4BH3 - chains A and B; structure by X-ray diffraction, 2.00 A resolution.

Chain A:
Name: Hemagglutinin
From: Influenza virus
Notes: fragment: ha1 of trypsin released ectodomain, residues 17-342
Reference sequence: Q5EP31 (Q5EP31_9INFA); residues 1-326 here correspond to UniProt positions 17-342 (UniProt number = residue number + 16)
Chain sequence (328 residues; row label = number of the first residue in the row; numbers below 1 keep their minus sign (Asp-1 is residue -1)):
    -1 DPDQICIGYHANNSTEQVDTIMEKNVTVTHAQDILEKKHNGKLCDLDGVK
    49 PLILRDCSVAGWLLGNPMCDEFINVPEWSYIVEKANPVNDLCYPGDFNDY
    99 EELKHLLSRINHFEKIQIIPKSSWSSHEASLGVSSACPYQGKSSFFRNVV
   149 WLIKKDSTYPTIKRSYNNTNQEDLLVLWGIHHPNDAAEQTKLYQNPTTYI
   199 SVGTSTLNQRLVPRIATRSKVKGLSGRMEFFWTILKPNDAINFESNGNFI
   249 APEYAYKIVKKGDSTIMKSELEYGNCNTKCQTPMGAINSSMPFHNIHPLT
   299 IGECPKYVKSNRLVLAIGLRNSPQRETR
Not modelled in the structure: 323-326
Differences from the reference sequence: expression tag (-1 to 0); conflict Asp154 (Asn170 in Q5EP31), Lys220 (Asn236 in Q5EP31), Leu222 (Gln238 in Q5EP31), Ile315 (Thr331 in Q5EP31), Thr325 (Arg341 in Q5EP31)
Disulfides: Cys42-Cys274, Cys55-Cys67, Cys90-Cys135, Cys278-Cys302
Glycans and other covalent adducts: N-acetylglucosamine (NAG) linked to Asn11, Asn23, Asn165

Chain B:
Name: Hemagglutinin
From: Influenza virus
Notes: fragment: ha2 of trypsin released ectodomain, residues 347-513
Reference sequence: Q5EP31 (Q5EP31_9INFA); residues 1-167 here correspond to UniProt positions 347-513 (UniProt number = residue number + 346)
Chain sequence (167 residues; each row starts with the number of its first residue):
     1 GLFGAIAGFIEGGWQGMVDGWYGYHHSNEQGSGYAADKESTQKAIDGVTN
    51 KVNSIIDKMNTQFEAVGREFNNLERRIENLNKKMEDGFLDVWTYNAELLV
   101 LMENERTLDFHDSNVKNLYDKVRLQLRDNAKELGNGCFEFYHKCDNECME
   151 SVRNGTYDYPQYSEEAR
Disulfides: Cys144-Cys148

Interface between chain A and chain B:
Contacting residue pairs (124):
  Pro0(A) with Glu139(B); Phe140(B)
  Asp1(A) with Ser27(B); Asn28(B); Glu29(B); Glu139(B); Phe140(B), hydrogen bond (backbone-backbone); Lys143(B); Cys144(B), hydrogen bond (side chain-backbone)
  Gln2(A) with His26(B); Ser27(B), hydrogen bond (backbone-backbone); Leu133(B); Cys137(B); Phe138(B); Glu139(B); Met149(B)
  Ile3(A) with His25(B); Cys137(B); Phe138(B), hydrogen bond (backbone-backbone); Phe140(B), hydrophobic; Met149(B), hydrophobic
  Cys4(A) with Trp14(B); Gly23(B); Tyr24(B); His25(B), hydrogen bond (backbone-backbone); Gly136(B); Cys137(B), disulfide
  Ile5(A) with Ile10(B); Trp14(B); Gly23(B); Tyr24(B), hydrophobic; Tyr119(B), hydrophobic; Val122(B), hydrophobic; Gly136(B), hydrogen bond (backbone-backbone)
  Gly6(A) with Trp14(B); Met17(B); Tyr22(B); Gly23(B), hydrogen bond (backbone-backbone)
  Tyr7(A) with Ile6(B); Ala7(B), hydrogen bond (side chain-backbone); Ile10(B); Gly12(B); Gly13(B), hydrogen bond (side chain-backbone); Trp14(B), hydrogen bond (backbone-backbone); Met17(B); Trp21(B)
  His8(A) with Trp14(B); Met17(B), hydrogen bond (side chain-backbone); Gly20(B); Trp21(B), hydrogen bond (backbone-backbone)
  Ala9(A) with Gly13(B); Trp14(B), hydrogen bond (backbone-backbone); Gln15(B)
  Asn10(A) with Gln15(B), hydrogen bond (backbone-side chain)
  Val16(A) with Asn104(B)
  Asp17(A) with Leu101(B); Asn104(B), hydrogen bond (backbone-side chain)
  Thr18(A) with Leu101(B); Asn104(B); Glu105(B), hydrogen bond; Leu108(B)
  Ile19(A) with Leu101(B), hydrogen bond (backbone-backbone); Glu105(B), hydrogen bond (backbone-side chain)
  Met20(A) with Glu105(B), hydrogen bond (backbone-side chain)
  Val24(A) with Leu108(B), hydrophobic
  Gln30(A) with Val52(B)
  Leu44(A) with Phe63(B), hydrophobic
  Glu99(A) with Glu69(B); Asn71(B), hydrogen bond
  His103(A) with Glu69(B), salt bridge
  Arg107(A) with Phe63(B)
  Asp261(A) with Phe63(B)
  Ser262(A) with Ala65(B)
  Thr263(A) with Ala65(B); Val66(B); Gly67(B); Glu69(B), hydrogen bond
  Ser288(A) with Ile56(B)
  Met289(A) with Ile56(B), hydrophobic
  Pro290(A) with Met59(B)
  Phe291(A) with Met59(B), hydrophobic; Trp92(B), hydrophobic; Ala96(B), hydrophobic
  Pro296(A) with Val66(B)
  Leu297(A) with Val66(B); Arg68(B)
  Thr298(A) with Glu64(B); Ala65(B); Val66(B), hydrogen bond (backbone-backbone)
  Ile299(A) with Glu64(B)
  Gly300(A) with Gln62(B); Phe63(B); Glu64(B), hydrogen bond (backbone-backbone)
  Glu301(A) with Thr61(B); Gln62(B); Phe63(B)
  Cys302(A) with Thr61(B)
  Lys304(A) with Met59(B); Asn60(B), hydrogen bond (side chain-backbone); Trp92(B)
  Tyr305(A) with Leu89(B), hydrophobic
  Val306(A) with Trp92(B); Thr93(B)
  Lys307(A) with Thr93(B), hydrogen bond (backbone-side chain)
  Ser308(A) with Thr93(B); Glu97(B), hydrogen bond
  Leu311(A) with Ala96(B), hydrophobic; Glu97(B); Val100(B), hydrophobic
  Val312(A) with Val100(B); Asn104(B), hydrogen bond (backbone-side chain)
  Leu313(A) with Asn104(B)
  Ala314(A) with Asn104(B), hydrogen bond (backbone-side chain); Thr107(B)
  Ile315(A) with Trp21(B); Val48(B); Val52(B), hydrophobic; Thr107(B); His111(B), hydrogen bond (backbone-side chain)
  Gly316(A) with Leu108(B); His111(B), hydrogen bond (backbone-side chain)
  Leu317(A) with Trp21(B); His111(B)
  Arg318(A) with Leu108(B)
Other interface residues (no listed pair), chain A (58 interface residues in all): Asn11, Val26, Thr27, Ile32, Lys102, Ser106, Ile264, Arg310, Asn319
Other interface residues (no listed pair), chain B (68 interface residues in all): Glu11, Val18, Ile55, Glu85, Leu98, Glu103, Val115, Leu118, Leu126, His142, Val152, Arg153
Disulfides between the chains: Cys4(A)-Cys137(B)

Overview:
Chain A and chain B form an interface of 58 and 68 residues respectively, with 1 disulfide bond, 30 hydrogen
bonds and 1 salt bridge. Polar contacts include His103(A)-Glu69(B), Asp1(A)-Cys144(B) and Tyr7(A)-Ala7(B).
Covalently linked N-acetylglucosamine: at Asn11(A), Asn23(A) and Asn165(A).
Here chain A is Hemagglutinin and chain B is Hemagglutinin, both from Influenza virus. Entry 4BH3
(Haemagglutinin from a Transmissible Mutant H5 Influenza Virus in Complex with Human Receptor Analogue 6'-SLN)
was determined by X-ray diffraction, deposited together with 4BGW, 4BGX, 4BGY, 4BGZ, 4BH0, 4BH1, 4BH2 and
4BH4.
